5YG3 - chains A and B; structure by X-ray diffraction, 2.40 A resolution.

Chain A (and B):
Name: Serine hydroxymethyltransferase
Source organism: Plasmodium vivax
Notes: EC 2.1.2.1; chain B of this document is another copy of the same molecule, construct and numbering; everything in this record applies to it too
UniProt: A0A1G4H5I1 (A0A1G4H5I1_PLAVI); residues 1-442 here = UniProt positions 1-442
Sequence (442 residues; each row starts with the number of its first residue):
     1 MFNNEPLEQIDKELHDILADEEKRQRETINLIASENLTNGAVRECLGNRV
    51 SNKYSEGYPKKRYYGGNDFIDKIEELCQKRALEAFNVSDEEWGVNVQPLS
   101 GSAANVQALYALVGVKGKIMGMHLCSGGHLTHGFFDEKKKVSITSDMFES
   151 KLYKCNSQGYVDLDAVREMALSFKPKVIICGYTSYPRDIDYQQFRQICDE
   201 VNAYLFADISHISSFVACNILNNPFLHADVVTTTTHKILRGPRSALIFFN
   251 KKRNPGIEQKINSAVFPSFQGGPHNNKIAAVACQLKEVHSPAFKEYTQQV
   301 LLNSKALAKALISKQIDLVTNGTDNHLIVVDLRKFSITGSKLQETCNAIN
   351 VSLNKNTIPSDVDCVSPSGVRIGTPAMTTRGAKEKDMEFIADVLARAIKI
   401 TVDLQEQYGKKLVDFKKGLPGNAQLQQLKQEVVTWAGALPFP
Residues lining bound ligands:
  - 8UC ((3S)-6'-azanyl-7-fluoranyl-2,2,3'-trimethyl-5-pyridin-4-yl-spiro[1H-indene-3,4'-2H-pyrano[2,3-c]pyrazole]-5'-carbonitrile), molecule 1: Glu56, Tyr63, Tyr64, Phe266
  - 8UC, molecule 2: Leu124, Gly127, Gly128, His129, Leu130, Phe134, Val141, Thr183, Ser184, Asn354, Lys355, Asn356, Thr357, Cys364, Arg371
  - N-pyridoxyl-glycine-5-monophosphate (PLG; N-glycine-[3-hydroxy-2-methyl-5-phosphonooxymethyl-pyridin-4-yl-methane]), molecule 1: Ser34, Ser100, Gly101, Ser102, Asn105, His129, Thr131, His132, Tyr182, Thr183, Asp208, Ser210, His211, Thr234, His236, Lys237, Arg371
  - N-pyridoxyl-glycine-5-monophosphate (PLG), molecule 2: Tyr54, Glu56, Tyr64, Gly271, Gly272

How chain A and chain B interact:
Residue-residue contacts (163; chain A residue first):
  Met1(A) - Arg240(B)  hydrogen bond (backbone-side chain)
  Met1(A) - Glu295(B)
  Met1(A) - Tyr296(B)
  Met1(A) - Thr378(B)
  Met1(A) - Thr379(B)  hydrogen bond (backbone-backbone)
  Met1(A) - Gly381(B)
  Phe2(A) - Thr379(B)
  Phe2(A) - Pro440(B)  hydrophobic
  Phe2(A) - Phe441(B)
  Phe2(A) - Pro442(B)
  Asn3(A) - Asn39(B)  hydrogen bond (backbone-side chain)
  Asn3(A) - Glu287(B)
  Pro6(A) - Glu44(B)
  Leu7(A) - Glu44(B)  hydrogen bond (backbone-side chain)
  Ile10(A) - Ala41(B)  hydrophobic
  Ile10(A) - Lys286(B)  hydrogen bond (backbone-side chain)
  Asp11(A) - Arg80(B)  salt bridge
  Asp11(A) - Cys283(B)
  Asp11(A) - Lys286(B)
  Glu13(A) - Leu76(B)
  Glu13(A) - Arg80(B)  salt bridge
  Leu14(A) - Cys45(B)  hydrophobic
  Leu14(A) - Ala279(B)
  Leu14(A) - Cys283(B)  hydrophobic
  Ile17(A) - Phe69(B)
  Ile17(A) - Lys72(B)
  Ile17(A) - Ile73(B)  hydrophobic
  Leu18(A) - Asn48(B)
  Leu18(A) - Ile73(B)  hydrophobic
  Asp20(A) - Phe69(B)
  Glu21(A) - Phe69(B)
  Glu21(A) - Ile70(B)
  Glu22(A) - Arg49(B)  salt bridge
  Arg24(A) - Lys53(B)
  Arg24(A) - Gly66(B)
  Arg24(A) - Phe69(B)
  Gln25(A) - Arg49(B)  hydrogen bond (side chain-backbone)
  Gln25(A) - Asn52(B)  hydrogen bond
  Ile32(A) - Tyr64(B)  hydrophobic
  Ser34(A) - Tyr54(B)
  Glu35(A) - Asn52(B)
  Glu35(A) - Lys53(B)  salt bridge
  Glu35(A) - Tyr54(B)  hydrogen bond (side chain-backbone)
  Asn36(A) - Asn52(B)
  Leu37(A) - Asn52(B)
  Thr38(A) - Asn52(B)
  Asn39(A) - Asn3(B)  hydrogen bond (side chain-backbone)
  Ala41(A) - Ile10(B)  hydrophobic
  Arg43(A) - Gly47(B)
  Arg43(A) - Arg49(B)
  Glu44(A) - Pro6(B)
  Glu44(A) - Leu7(B)  hydrogen bond (side chain-backbone)
  Cys45(A) - Leu7(B)  hydrophobic
  Leu46(A) - Leu46(B)
  Gly47(A) - Arg43(B)
  Asn48(A) - Leu18(B)
  Arg49(A) - Glu22(B)  salt bridge
  Arg49(A) - Gln25(B)  hydrogen bond (backbone-side chain)
  Arg49(A) - Arg43(B)
  Arg49(A) - Phe441(B)
  Arg49(A) - Pro442(B)  hydrogen bond (side chain-backbone)
  Ser51(A) - Arg243(B)  hydrogen bond (backbone-side chain)
  Asn52(A) - Gln25(B)  hydrogen bond
  Asn52(A) - Glu35(B)
  Asn52(A) - Asn36(B)
  Asn52(A) - Leu37(B)
  Asn52(A) - Thr38(B)
  Lys53(A) - Arg24(B)
  Lys53(A) - Glu35(B)
  Lys53(A) - Arg243(B)
  Tyr54(A) - Ser34(B)
  Tyr54(A) - Glu35(B)  hydrogen bond (backbone-side chain)
  Tyr54(A) - His236(B)  hydrogen bond
  Tyr54(A) - Lys237(B)
  Tyr54(A) - Arg243(B)
  Tyr63(A) - Gln343(B)  hydrogen bond (backbone-side chain)
  Tyr64(A) - Ile32(B)  hydrophobic
  Tyr64(A) - Gln343(B)
  Tyr64(A) - Asn354(B)
  Tyr64(A) - Arg371(B)  hydrogen bond
  Gly65(A) - Gln343(B)
  Gly66(A) - Arg24(B)  hydrogen bond (backbone-side chain)
  Gly66(A) - Asn347(B)
  Phe69(A) - Ile17(B)
  Phe69(A) - Asp20(B)
  Phe69(A) - Glu21(B)
  Phe69(A) - Arg24(B)
  Ile70(A) - Glu21(B)
  Lys72(A) - Ile17(B)
  Ile73(A) - Leu14(B)  hydrophobic
  Ile73(A) - Ile17(B)  hydrophobic
  Ile73(A) - Leu18(B)  hydrophobic
  Leu76(A) - Glu13(B)
  Arg80(A) - Asp11(B)  salt bridge
  Arg80(A) - Glu13(B)  salt bridge
  Leu99(A) - Leu99(B)  hydrophobic
  Leu99(A) - His274(B)
  Ser100(A) - His274(B)  hydrogen bond
  Ser102(A) - Phe269(B)
  Ser102(A) - Gln270(B)
  Ser102(A) - Gly271(B)  hydrogen bond (side chain-backbone)
  Tyr110(A) - Lys139(B)
  Tyr110(A) - Ile143(B)  hydrophobic
  Tyr110(A) - Asp146(B)  hydrogen bond
  Lys116(A) - Lys116(B)
  Leu130(A) - Pro267(B)  hydrophobic
  Val141(A) - Pro267(B)
  Val141(A) - Ser268(B)  hydrogen bond (backbone-side chain)
  Ser142(A) - Ser268(B)
  Ile143(A) - Tyr110(B)  hydrophobic
  Ile143(A) - Ser268(B)  hydrogen bond (backbone-backbone)
  Ile143(A) - Phe269(B)  hydrophobic
  Asp146(A) - Tyr110(B)  hydrogen bond
  Asp146(A) - Val115(B)
  His236(A) - Tyr54(B)  hydrogen bond
  Lys237(A) - Tyr54(B)  hydrogen bond
  Arg240(A) - Met1(B)  hydrogen bond (side chain-backbone)
  Arg240(A) - Phe2(B)
  Arg243(A) - Ser51(B)  hydrogen bond (side chain-backbone)
  Arg243(A) - Lys53(B)
  Arg243(A) - Tyr54(B)
  Arg243(A) - Pro273(B)
  Arg243(A) - His274(B)
  Pro267(A) - Leu130(B)  hydrophobic
  Pro267(A) - Val141(B)
  Pro267(A) - Ser142(B)
  Ser268(A) - Val141(B)  hydrogen bond (side chain-backbone)
  Ser268(A) - Ser142(B)
  Ser268(A) - Ile143(B)  hydrogen bond (backbone-backbone)
  Phe269(A) - Ser102(B)
  Phe269(A) - Ile143(B)  hydrophobic
  Gln270(A) - Ser102(B)
  Gly271(A) - Ser102(B)  hydrogen bond (backbone-side chain)
  Pro273(A) - Arg243(B)
  His274(A) - Leu99(B)
  His274(A) - Ser100(B)  hydrogen bond
  His274(A) - Arg243(B)
  His274(A) - Lys277(B)  hydrogen bond
  Lys277(A) - His274(B)  hydrogen bond
  Ala279(A) - Leu14(B)
  Cys283(A) - Asp11(B)
  Cys283(A) - Leu14(B)  hydrophobic
  Lys286(A) - Ile10(B)  hydrogen bond (side chain-backbone)
  Lys286(A) - Asp11(B)
  Glu287(A) - Asn3(B)
  Glu295(A) - Met1(B)
  Tyr296(A) - Met1(B)
  Gln343(A) - Tyr63(B)  hydrogen bond (side chain-backbone)
  Gln343(A) - Tyr64(B)
  Gln343(A) - Gly65(B)
  Asn347(A) - Gly66(B)
  Ser352(A) - Lys53(B)
  Asn354(A) - Tyr64(B)
  Arg371(A) - Tyr64(B)  hydrogen bond
  Thr378(A) - Met1(B)
  Thr379(A) - Met1(B)  hydrogen bond (backbone-backbone)
  Thr379(A) - Phe2(B)
  Gly381(A) - Met1(B)
  Pro440(A) - Phe2(B)
  Phe441(A) - Phe2(B)
  Phe441(A) - Arg49(B)
  Pro442(A) - Phe2(B)
  Pro442(A) - Arg49(B)  hydrogen bond (backbone-side chain)
Also at the interface, not in a pair above, chain A (100 interface residues in all): Asn4, Glu5, Gly40, Val50, Glu56, Val115, Lys139, Lys140, Met147, Phe266, Gly272, Asn276, Ala282, Gln299, Lys355, Lys383
Also at the interface, not in a pair above, chain B (100 interface residues in all): Asn4, Glu5, Gly40, Val50, Asp68, Lys140, Met147, Ser263, Phe266, Gly272, Ala282, Gln299, Ser352, Lys355, Lys383

Overview:
Chain A and chain B each contribute 100 residues to their interface, with 40 hydrogen bonds and 7 salt
bridges. Polar pairs include Asp11(A)-Arg80(B), Glu13(A)-Arg80(B) and Glu22(A)-Arg49(B). Ligands of chain A:
N-pyridoxyl-glycine-5-monophosphate and compound 8UC.
Both chains are Serine hydroxymethyltransferase (Plasmodium vivax). Entry 5YG3 (Plasmodium vivax SHMT bound
with PLP-glycine and S-GS834) was determined by X-ray diffraction, deposited together with 5YFZ, 5YG2 and
5YG4.
